4F1L - chain A; structure by X-ray diffraction, 1.90 A resolution.

== Chain A ==
Molecule: Poly [ADP-ribose] polymerase 14
Source organism: Homo sapiens
Notes: EC 2.4.2.30; fragment: Catalytic domain
UniProt: Q460N5 (PAR14_HUMAN); residues 1530-1720 here correspond to UniProt positions 1611-1801 (UniProt number = residue number + 81)
Amino-acid sequence (193 residues; each row starts with the number of its first residue):
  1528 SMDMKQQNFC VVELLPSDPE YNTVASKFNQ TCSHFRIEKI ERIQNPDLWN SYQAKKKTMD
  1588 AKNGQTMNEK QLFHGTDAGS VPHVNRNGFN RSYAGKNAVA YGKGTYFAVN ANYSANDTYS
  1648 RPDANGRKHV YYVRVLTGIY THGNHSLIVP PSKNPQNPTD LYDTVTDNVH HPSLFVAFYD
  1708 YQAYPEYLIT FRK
Disordered / not traced: 1528-1533
Sequence notes: expression tag (1528-1529)
Ligand contacts: 0RY ((2Z)-4-[(3-carbamoylphenyl)amino]-4-oxobut-2-enoic acid): Phe1600, His1601, Gly1602, Asn1624, Val1626, Tyr1628, Tyr1633, Phe1634, Ala1635, Tyr1640, Ser1641, Tyr1646, Leu1701

== In short ==
Chain A binds compound 0RY.
Chain A is Poly [ADP-ribose] polymerase 14 (Homo sapiens); the structure, Human Artd8 (Parp14, Bal2) -
catalytic domain in complex with inhibitor A16(Z), was determined by X-ray diffraction together with 4F0E and
4F1Q from the same study.
